7KGB - chains a and i of the 52 polymer chains in the assembly; structure by electron microscopy, 2.70 A resolution.

== Chain a ==
Molecule: 16S rRNA
Organism: Mycobacterium tuberculosis (strain ATCC 25618 / H37Rv)
Sequence (1537 nucleotides; each row starts with the number of its first residue):
     1 UUUUGUUUGG AGAGUUUGAU CCUGGCUCAG GACGAACGCU GGCGGCGUGC UUAACACAUG
    61 CAAGUCGAAC GGAAAGGUCU CUUCGGAGAU ACUCGAGUGG CGAACGGGUG AGUAACACGU
   121 GGGUGAUCUG CCCUGCACUU CGGGAUAAGC CUGGGAAACU GGGUCUAAUA CCGGAUAGGA
   181 CCACGGGAUG CAUGUCUUGU GGUGGAAAGC GCUUUAGCGG UGUGGGAUGA GCCCGCGGCC
   241 UAUCAGCUUG UUGGUGGGGU GACGGCCUAC CAAGGCGACG ACGGGUAGCC GGCCUGAGAG
   301 GGUGUCCGGC CACACUGGGA CUGAGAUACG GCCCAGACUC CUACGGGAGG CAGCAGUGGG
   361 GAAUAUUGCA CAAUGGGCGC AAGCCUGAUG CAGCGACGCC GCGUGGGGGA UGACGGCCUU
   421 CGGGUUGUAA ACCUCUUUCA CCAUCGACGA AGGUCCGGGU UCUCUCGGAU UGACGGUAGG
   481 UGGAGAAGAA GCACCGGCCA ACUACGUGCC AGCAGCCXCG GUAAUACGUA GGGUGCGAGC
   541 GUUGUCCGGA AUUACUGGGC GUAAAGAGCU CGUAGGUGGU UUGUCGCGUU GUUCGUGAAA
   601 UCUCACGGCU UAACUGUGAG CGUGCGGGCG AUACGGGCAG ACUAGAGUAC UGCAGGGGAG
   661 ACUGGAAUUC CUGGUGUAGC GGUGGAAUGC GCAGAUAUCA GGAGGAACAC CGGUGGCGAA
   721 GGCGGGUCUC UGGGCAGUAA CUGACGCUGA GGAGCGAAAG CGUGGGGAGC GAACAGGAUU
   781 AGAUACCCUG GUAGUCCACG CCGUAAACGG UGGGUACUAG GUGUGGGUUU CCUUCCUUGG
   841 GAUCCGUGCC GUAGCUAACG CAUUAAGUAC CCCGCCUGGG GAGUACGGCC GCAAGGCUAA
   901 AACUCAAAGG AAUUGACGGG GGCCCGCACA AGCGGCGGAG CAUGUGGAUU AAUUCGAUGX
   961 AACGCGAAGA ACCUUACCUG GGUUUGACAU GCACAGGACG CGUCUAGAGA UAGGCGUUCC
  1021 CUUGUGGCCU GUGUGCAGGU GGUGCAUGGC UGUCGUCAGC UCGUGUCGUG AGAUGUUGGG
  1081 UUAAGUCCCG CAACGAGCGC AACCCUUGUC UCAUGUUGCC AGCACGUAAU GGUGGGGACU
  1141 CGUGAGAGAC UGCCGGGGUC AACUCGGAGG AAGGUGGGGA UGACGUCAAG UCAUCAUGCC
  1201 CCUUAUGUCC AGGGCUUCAC ACAUGCUACA AUGGCCGGUA CAAAGGGCUG CGAUGCCGCG
  1261 AGGUUAAGCG AAUCCUUAAA AGCCGGUCUC AGUUCGGAUC GGGGUCUGCA ACUCGACCCC
  1321 GUGAAGUCGG AGUCGCUAGU AAUCGCAGAU CAGCAACGCU GCGGUGAAUA CGUUCCCGGG
  1381 CCUUGUACAC ACCGCCCGUC ACGUCAUGAA AGUCGGUAAC ACCCGAAGCC AGUGGCCUAA
  1441 CCCUCGGGAG GGAGCUGUCG AAGGUGGGAU CGGCGAUUGG GACGAAGUCG UAACAAGGUA
  1501 GCCGUACCGG AAGGUGCGGC UGGAUCACCU CCUUUCU
Disordered / not traced: 1-7, 1527-1537
Modified / non-standard residues: G7M (N7-methyl-guanosine-5'-monophosphate) at position 518, 2MG (2N-methylguanosine-5'-monophosphate) at position 959, 5MC (5-methylcytidine-5'-monophosphate) at position 960, 4OC (4n,o2'-methylcytidine-5'-monophosphate) at position 1395, UR3 (3-methyluridine-5'-monophoshate) at position 1491, 2MG (2N-methylguanosine-5'-monophosphate) at position 1509, MA6 (6N-dimethyladenosine-5'-monophoshate) at position 1511, MA6 (6N-dimethyladenosine-5'-monophoshate) at position 1512
Metal / ion sites: Mg2+ site 1: U15, G24; Mg2+ site 2 near G24 (its only coordinating residue here); Mg2+ site 3: U51, G110; Mg2+ site 4 near A56 (its only coordinating residue here); Mg2+ site 5: U65, G100; Mg2+ site 6 near G95 (its only coordinating residue here); Mg2+ site 7 near G102 (its only coordinating residue here); Mg2+ site 8 near A104 (its only coordinating residue here); Mg2+ site 9 near C105 (its only coordinating residue here); Mg2+ site 10 near G110 (its only coordinating residue here); Mg2+ site 11: A111, G112, G288; Mg2+ site 12: G119, U120, G235; 73 more Mg2+ sites not listed

== Chain i ==
Protein: 30S ribosomal protein S9
Organism: Mycobacterium tuberculosis (strain ATCC 25618 / H37Rv)
UniProt: P9WH25 (RS9_MYCTU); residues 1-151 here = UniProt positions 1-151
Chain sequence (151 residues; numbered 1 to 151; the number before each row is that of its first residue):
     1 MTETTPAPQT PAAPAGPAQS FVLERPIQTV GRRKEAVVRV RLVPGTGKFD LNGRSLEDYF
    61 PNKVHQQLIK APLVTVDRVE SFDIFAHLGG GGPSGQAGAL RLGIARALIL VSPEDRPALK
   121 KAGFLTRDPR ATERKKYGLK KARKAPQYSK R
Disordered / not traced: 1-24

== How chain a and chain i interact ==
Contacting residue pairs (97; chain a residue first):
  G935(a) - Gln147(i)  base contact
  C936(a) - Gln147(i)  hydrogen bond to the sugar
  2MG_959(a) - Lys150(i)  base contact
  2MG_959(a) - Arg151(i)  sugar contact
  5MC_960(a) - Tyr148(i)  hydrogen bond to the sugar
  C963(a) - Arg151(i)  base contact
  G1108(a) - Arg127(i)  hydrogen bond to the phosphate
  G1108(a) - Pro129(i)  sugar contact
  U1109(a) - Arg32(i)  salt bridge to the phosphate
  U1109(a) - Arg106(i)  phosphate contact
  U1109(a) - Arg127(i)  salt bridge to the phosphate
  C1110(a) - Arg32(i)  salt bridge to the phosphate
  C1110(a) - Arg106(i)  salt bridge to the phosphate
  C1119(a) - Arg39(i)  hydrogen bond to the sugar
  C1120(a) - Arg39(i)  salt bridge to the phosphate
  A1121(a) - Arg41(i)  hydrogen bond to the phosphate
  A1121(a) - His87(i)  salt bridge to the phosphate
  G1122(a) - Arg41(i)  salt bridge to the phosphate
  A1138(a) - Gln28(i)  hydrogen bond to the base
  C1139(a) - Gln28(i)  hydrogen bond to the sugar
  C1139(a) - Arg39(i)  hydrogen bond to the base
  U1140(a) - Val30(i)  sugar contact
  U1140(a) - Val37(i)  phosphate contact
  U1140(a) - Arg39(i)  sugar contact
  C1141(a) - Arg32(i)  salt bridge to the phosphate
  G1169(a) - Lys120(i)  salt bridge to the phosphate
  G1170(a) - Arg116(i)  salt bridge to the phosphate
  G1170(a) - Lys120(i)  hydrogen bond to the base
  A1171(a) - Arg116(i)  salt bridge to the phosphate
  A1171(a) - Leu125(i)  sugar contact
  A1171(a) - Thr126(i)  phosphate contact
  A1171(a) - Arg127(i)  sugar contact
  A1172(a) - Thr126(i)  hydrogen bond to the phosphate
  G1178(a) - Lys136(i)  phosphate contact
  G1179(a) - Lys136(i)  phosphate contact
  A1180(a) - Tyr137(i)  phosphate contact
  A1223(a) - Ser149(i)  phosphate contact
  U1224(a) - Gln147(i)  phosphate contact
  U1224(a) - Ser149(i)  phosphate contact
  G1225(a) - Lys140(i)  hydrogen bond to the phosphate
  G1225(a) - Pro146(i)  phosphate contact
  G1225(a) - Gln147(i)  hydrogen bond to the phosphate
  A1240(a) - Arg54(i)  hydrogen bond to the phosphate
  C1241(a) - Tyr59(i)  sugar contact
  C1241(a) - Gly91(i)  hydrogen bond to the sugar
  C1241(a) - Gly92(i)  sugar contact
  C1241(a) - Pro93(i)  base contact
  C1241(a) - Gln96(i)  hydrogen bond to the sugar
  A1242(a) - Gly89(i)  phosphate contact
  A1242(a) - Gly90(i)  hydrogen bond to the phosphate
  A1242(a) - Gly91(i)  sugar contact
  C1334(a) - Gln147(i)  sugar contact
  C1334(a) - Tyr148(i)  phosphate contact
  G1335(a) - Lys144(i)  sugar contact
  G1335(a) - Ala145(i)  sugar contact
  G1335(a) - Tyr148(i)  phosphate contact
  C1336(a) - Arg143(i)  sugar contact
  U1337(a) - Arg143(i)  salt bridge to the phosphate
  A1338(a) - Arg143(i)  salt bridge to the phosphate
  G1339(a) - Arg33(i)  hydrogen bond to the base
  G1339(a) - Lys34(i)  base contact
  G1339(a) - Arg130(i)  base contact
  G1339(a) - Ala131(i)  sugar contact
  U1340(a) - Thr132(i)  phosphate contact
  U1340(a) - Glu133(i)  hydrogen bond to the phosphate
  U1340(a) - Arg143(i)  phosphate contact
  A1341(a) - Lys141(i)  salt bridge to the phosphate
  A1341(a) - Ala142(i)  phosphate contact
  A1341(a) - Arg143(i)  hydrogen bond to the phosphate
  A1341(a) - Lys144(i)  hydrogen bond to the phosphate
  A1342(a) - Lys141(i)  salt bridge to the phosphate
  A1342(a) - Lys144(i)  phosphate contact
  U1343(a) - Lys141(i)  hydrogen bond to the base
  C1359(a) - Lys140(i)  salt bridge to the phosphate
  U1360(a) - Lys135(i)  salt bridge to the phosphate
  U1360(a) - Tyr137(i)  phosphate contact
  U1360(a) - Gly138(i)  hydrogen bond to the phosphate
  U1360(a) - Leu139(i)  phosphate contact
  G1361(a) - Arg134(i)  salt bridge to the phosphate
  G1361(a) - Lys135(i)  salt bridge to the phosphate
  G1361(a) - Lys136(i)  phosphate contact
  G1361(a) - Tyr137(i)  hydrogen bond to the phosphate
  C1362(a) - Arg134(i)  phosphate contact
  C1362(a) - Lys135(i)  hydrogen bond to the phosphate
  G1363(a) - Glu35(i)  phosphate contact
  G1364(a) - Lys34(i)  phosphate contact
  G1364(a) - Glu35(i)  phosphate contact
  G1364(a) - Gly91(i)  phosphate contact
  G1364(a) - Gly92(i)  phosphate contact
  G1364(a) - Thr132(i)  phosphate contact
  U1365(a) - Lys34(i)  salt bridge to the phosphate
  U1365(a) - Gly92(i)  phosphate contact
  U1365(a) - Pro93(i)  phosphate contact
  U1365(a) - Ser94(i)  hydrogen bond to the phosphate
  U1365(a) - Gly95(i)  hydrogen bond to the phosphate
  G1366(a) - Lys34(i)  hydrogen bond to the base
  G1366(a) - Ser94(i)  hydrogen bond to the phosphate
Interface residues without a listed pair, chain a (51 interface residues in all): A961, U1107, G1176, A1243
Interface residues without a listed pair, chain i (51 interface residues in all): Pro26, Thr29

== In short ==
Chain a and chain i each contribute 51 residues to their interface; the contacts include 28 hydrogen bonds and
20 salt bridges. Polar contacts include A1138(a)-Gln28(i), C1139(a)-Arg39(i) and G1170(a)-Lys120(i). U15(a)
and G24(a) coordinate Mg2+ site 1.
Chain a is 16S rRNA and chain i is 30S ribosomal protein S9, both from Mycobacterium tuberculosis (strain ATCC
25618 / H37Rv); the structure, CryoEM structure of A2296-methylated Mycobacterium tuberculosis ribosome bound
with SEQ-9, was determined by electron microscopy, deposited together with 7SFR.
